PDB entry 8H8M | X-ray diffraction, 1.50 A resolution | chain A

[Chain A]
Molecule: Ferritin light chain
Organism: Equus caballus
Reference sequence: P02791 (FRIL_HORSE); residues 1-174 here correspond to UniProt positions 2-175 (UniProt number = residue number + 1)
Sequence (174 residues; each row starts with the number of its first residue):
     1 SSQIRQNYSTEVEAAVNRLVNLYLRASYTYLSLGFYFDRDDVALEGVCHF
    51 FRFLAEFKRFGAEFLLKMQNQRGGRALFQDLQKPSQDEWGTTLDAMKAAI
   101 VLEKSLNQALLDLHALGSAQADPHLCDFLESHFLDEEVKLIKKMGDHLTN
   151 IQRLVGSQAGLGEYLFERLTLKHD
Unresolved in the structure: 1, 174
Sequence notes: engineered mutation Phe-53 (Glu54 in P02791), Phe-57 (Glu58 in P02791), Phe-60 (Glu61 in P02791), Phe-64 (Arg65 in P02791)
Metal / ion sites: Cd2+ site 1 near Glu-11 (its only coordinating residue here); Cd2+ site 2: Glu-45, His-49; Cd2+ site 3 near Cys-48 (its only coordinating residue here); Cd2+ site 4 near Asp-80 (its only coordinating residue here); Cd2+ site 5 near Glu-130 (its only coordinating residue here); Cd2+ site 6 near His-132 (its only coordinating residue here)
UniProt features mapped onto this chain:
  - binding site (Fe cation): Glu-56, Glu-63
  - modified residue: Ser-1 (N-acetylserine)

[Overview]
Glu-45 and His-49 form the Cd2+ site 2. From UniProt: Fe cation-binding residues Glu-56 and Glu-63.
Chain A is Ferritin light chain (Equus caballus); the structure, Crystal structure of
apo-E53F/E57F/E60F/E64F-rHLFr, was determined by X-ray diffraction (same publication as 8H8L, 8H8N and 8H8O).
